4QW4 - chains O and U of the 28 polymer chains in the assembly; structure by X-ray diffraction, 2.80 A resolution.

== Chain O ==
Molecule: Proteasome subunit alpha type-2
Source organism: Saccharomyces cerevisiae
Notes: EC 3.4.25.1; engineered mutation(s): M45A
UniProtKB: P23639 (PSA2_YEAST); numbering as in UniProt (aligned over 1-250)
Chain sequence (250 residues; each row starts with the number of its first residue):
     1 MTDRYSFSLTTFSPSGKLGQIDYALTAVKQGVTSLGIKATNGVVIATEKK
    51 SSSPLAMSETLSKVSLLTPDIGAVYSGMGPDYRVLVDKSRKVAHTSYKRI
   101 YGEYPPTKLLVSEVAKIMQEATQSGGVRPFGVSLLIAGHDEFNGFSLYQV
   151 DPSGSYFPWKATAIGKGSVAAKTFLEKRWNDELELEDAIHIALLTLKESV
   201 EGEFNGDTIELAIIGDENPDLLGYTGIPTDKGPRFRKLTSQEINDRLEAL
Curated features (UniProtKB/Swiss-Prot):
  - cross-link: Lys108 (Glycyl lysine isopeptide (Lys-Gly) (interchain with G-Cter in ubiquitin))

== Chain U ==
Molecule: Proteasome subunit alpha type-1
Source organism: Saccharomyces cerevisiae
Notes: EC 3.4.25.1
UniProtKB: P21243 (PSA1_YEAST); residues -8 to 243 here correspond to UniProt positions 1-252 (UniProt number = residue number + 9)
Chain sequence (252 residues; numbered -8 to 243; the number before each row is that of its first residue; numbers below 1 keep their minus sign (Met-8 is residue -8)):
    -8 MSGAAAASAAGYDRHITIFSPEGRLYQVEYAFKATNQTNINSLAVRGKDC
    42 TVVISQKKVPDKLLDPTTVSYIFCISRTIGMVVNGPIPDARNAALRAKAE
    92 AAEFRYKYGYDMPCDVLAKRMANLSQIYTQRAYMRPLGVILTFVSVDEEL
   142 GPSIYKTDPAGYYVGYKATATGPKQQEITTNLENHFKKSKIDHINEESWE
   192 KVVEFAITHMIDALGTEFSKNDLEVGVATKDKFFTLSAENIEERLVAIAE
   242 QD
Unresolved in the structure: -8 to 1, 243

== Interface between chain O and chain U ==
Pairs across the interface (65; chain O residue first):
  Asp3(O) with Tyr124(U)
  Tyr5(O) with Ile7(U); Ala123(U), hydrophobic; Tyr124(U), hydrophobic
  Leu9(O) with Ile9(U), hydrophobic; Ala123(U), hydrophobic
  Gln20(O) with Ile9(U); Phe10(U), hydrogen bond (side chain-backbone)
  Tyr23(O) with Phe10(U), hydrophobic; Ser11(U); Pro12(U), hydrophobic; Gly14(U)
  Ala24(O) with Phe10(U), hydrophobic
  Thr26(O) with Pro12(U); Glu13(U)
  Ala27(O) with Gly14(U)
  Ser52(O) with Tyr153(U), hydrogen bond
  Pro54(O) with Lys158(U); Glu174(U)
  Leu55(O) with Tyr157(U); Lys158(U), hydrogen bond (backbone-backbone); Ala159(U); Thr170(U); Leu173(U), hydrophobic; Phe177(U), hydrophobic
  Ala56(O) with Gly156(U); Tyr157(U), hydrophobic
  Met57(O) with Arg37(U); Val155(U); Gly156(U), hydrogen bond (backbone-backbone); Tyr157(U); Lys158(U)
  Thr60(O) with Tyr146(U); Val155(U); Gly156(U), hydrogen bond (side chain-backbone)
  Leu61(O) with Tyr153(U), hydrophobic; Val155(U), hydrophobic
  Met78(O) with Phe10(U), hydrophobic; Leu16(U), hydrophobic
  Pro80(O) with Gln117(U); Ala151(U); Gly152(U); Tyr153(U)
  Asp81(O) with Gln117(U)
  Arg83(O) with Ala113(U), hydrogen bond (side chain-backbone); Asn114(U), hydrogen bond; Gly152(U), hydrogen bond (side chain-backbone); Tyr154(U)
  Val84(O) with Asn114(U); Gln117(U)
  Asp87(O) with Lys110(U), salt bridge; Asn114(U), hydrogen bond
  Gly126(O) with Arg122(U); Ala123(U), hydrogen bond (backbone-backbone)
  Val127(O) with Gln121(U); Arg122(U)
  Arg128(O) with Thr8(U); Phe10(U); Leu16(U); Thr120(U), hydrogen bond (side chain-backbone); Gln121(U), hydrogen bond (backbone-backbone)
  Pro129(O) with Phe10(U); Gln121(U)
  Phe130(O) with Gln121(U)
  Gly131(O) with Phe10(U)
Interface residues without a listed pair, chain O (30 interface residues in all): Thr2, Ser53, Ala121
Interface residues without a listed pair, chain U (34 interface residues in all): Thr160

== In short ==
30 residues of chain O face 34 of chain U across their interface; the contacts include 12 hydrogen bonds and 1
salt bridge. Polar contacts include Asp87(O)-Lys110(U), Gln20(O)-Phe10(U) and Ser52(O)-Tyr153(U).
Here chain O is Proteasome subunit alpha type-2 and chain U is Proteasome subunit alpha type-1, both from
Saccharomyces cerevisiae. Entry 4QW4 (yCP in complex with carfilzomib) was determined by X-ray diffraction,
deposited together with 4QUX, 4QUY, 4QV0, 4QV1, 4QV3, 4QV4 and 42 further entries.
